Entry 9HBW (electron microscopy, 3.59 A resolution); this record covers chains A and B of the 8 polymer chains in the assembly.

== Chain A (and B) ==
Molecule: Tilapia Lake Virus nucleoprotein (segment 4)
Organism: Tilapia lake virus
Notes: chain B of this document is another copy of the same molecule, construct and numbering; everything in this record applies to it too
UniProt: A0A1Y9SHW7 (A0A1Y9SHW7_9VIRU); residue numbers follow UniProt; this construct covers 1-354
Chain sequence (354 residues; each row starts with the number of its first residue):
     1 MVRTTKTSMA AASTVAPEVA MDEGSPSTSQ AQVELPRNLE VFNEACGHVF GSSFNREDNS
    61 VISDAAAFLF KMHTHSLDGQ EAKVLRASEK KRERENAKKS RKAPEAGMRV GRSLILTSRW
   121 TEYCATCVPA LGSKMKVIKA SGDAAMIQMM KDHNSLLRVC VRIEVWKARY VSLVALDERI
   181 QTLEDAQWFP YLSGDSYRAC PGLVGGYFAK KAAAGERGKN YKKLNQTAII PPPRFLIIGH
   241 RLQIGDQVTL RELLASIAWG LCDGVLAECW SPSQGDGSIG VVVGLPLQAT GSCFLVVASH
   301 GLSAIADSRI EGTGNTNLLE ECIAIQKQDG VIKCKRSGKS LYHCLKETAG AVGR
Not modelled in the structure: 1-33, 289-290, 313-316, 351-354 (chain B: 1-33, 351-354)

== Interface between chain A and chain B ==
Pairs across the interface - 36 pairs, chain A then chain B:
  L176(A) - C293(B)  hydrophobic
  Q181(A) - K223(B)
  Q181(A) - L295(B)
  T182(A) - L295(B)
  L183(A) - L295(B)
  L183(A) - I305(B)
  A186(A) - V297(B)  hydrophobic
  T227(A) - S299(B)
  T227(A) - H300(B)
  I257(A) - H300(B)
  W259(A) - V297(B)  hydrophobic
  L261(A) - C293(B)  hydrophobic
  L261(A) - L295(B)
  L261(A) - V296(B)
  L261(A) - V297(B)  hydrogen bond (backbone-backbone)
  C262(A) - S299(B)  hydrogen bond
  D263(A) - V296(B)
  D263(A) - L302(B)
  V265(A) - L302(B)  hydrophobic
  L266(A) - H300(B)
  P286(A) - H300(B)
  L318(A) - S303(B)
  L318(A) - E311(B)
  L319(A) - E311(B)
  L319(A) - G312(B)
  E321(A) - L302(B)
  E321(A) - S303(B)
  I323(A) - H300(B)
  I323(A) - L302(B)  hydrophobic
  R336(A) - L302(B)
  R336(A) - S303(B)  hydrogen bond (side chain-backbone)
  R336(A) - I305(B)
  G338(A) - V296(B)
  G338(A) - S308(B)
  S340(A) - L295(B)
  S340(A) - V296(B)
Interface residues without a listed pair, chain A (32 interface residues in all): E93, R179, I180, Q226, A258, L287, Q288, C322, K339, Y342, H343
Interface residues without a listed pair, chain B (19 interface residues in all): K136, R217, F294, G301, A304, A306

== Summary ==
32 residues of chain A and 19 residues of chain B are in contact, with 3 hydrogen bonds. Among the polar pairs
are C262(A)-S299(B), R336(A)-S303(B) and L261(A)-V297(B).
Chain A and chain B are both Tilapia Lake Virus nucleoprotein (segment 4) (Tilapia lake virus); the structure,
TiLV-NP tetramer (pseudo-C4), was determined by electron microscopy together with 9HBR, 9HBS, 9HBT, 9HBU,
9HBV, 9HBX, 9HBY and 9HBZ from the same study.
